PDB entry 7XXF | electron microscopy, 2.24 A resolution | chains C and S of the 47 polymer chains in the assembly

Chain C:
Molecule: Photosynthetic reaction center cytochrome c subunit
From: Rhodopila globiformis
Reference sequence: A0A2S6NEK5 (A0A2S6NEK5_RHOGL); numbering as in UniProt (aligned over 1-344)
Amino-acid sequence (344 residues; row label = number of the first residue in the row):
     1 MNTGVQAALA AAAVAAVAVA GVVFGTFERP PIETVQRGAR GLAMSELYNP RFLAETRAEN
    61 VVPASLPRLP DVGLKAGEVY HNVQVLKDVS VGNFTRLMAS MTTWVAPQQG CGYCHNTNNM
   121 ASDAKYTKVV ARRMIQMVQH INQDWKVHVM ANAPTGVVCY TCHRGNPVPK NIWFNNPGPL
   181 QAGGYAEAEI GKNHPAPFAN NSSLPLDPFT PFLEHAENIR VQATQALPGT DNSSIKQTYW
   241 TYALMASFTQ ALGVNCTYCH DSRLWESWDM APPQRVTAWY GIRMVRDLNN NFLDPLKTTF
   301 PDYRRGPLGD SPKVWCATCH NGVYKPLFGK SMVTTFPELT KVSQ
Unresolved in the structure: 344
Glycans and other covalent adducts: heme c (HEC) linked to Cys-111, Cys-159, Cys-256, Cys-316
Ion coordination: heme c Fe (4 sites), coordinated by Met-98, His-115, Met-134, His-148, His-163, Met-245, His-260, His-320
Small-molecule neighbours:
  - heme c (HEC), molecule 1: Tyr-80, His-81, Asn-82, Val-83, Gln-84, Val-85, Leu-86, Phe-94, Met-98, Ala-99, Met-101, Thr-102, Val-105, Gly-110, Cys-114, His-115, Met-120, Ala-121, Lys-128, Ala-131, Arg-132
  - heme c (HEC), molecule 2: Met-101, Val-105, Tyr-113, Cys-114, Tyr-126, Thr-127, Val-130, Ala-131, Met-134, Ile-135, Met-137, Val-138, Ile-141, Val-158, Cys-162, His-163, Pro-167, Val-168, Pro-169, Ile-172, Leu-288, Leu-293, Phe-300, Arg-304, Pro-312, Val-314, Thr-318, Cys-319
  - heme c (HEC), molecule 3: Ile-141, His-148, Val-149, Met-150, Ala-151, Asn-152, Ala-153, Thr-155, Gly-156, Val-157, Leu-213, Phe-248, Leu-252, Tyr-258, Gln-274, Thr-277, Ala-278, Gly-281, Ile-282, Met-284, Val-285, Leu-288, Val-314, Trp-315, Cys-319, His-320, Tyr-324, Lys-325, Pro-326
  - heme c (HEC), molecule 4: Ile-219, Arg-220, Val-221, Gln-222, Thr-241, Tyr-242, Met-245, Ala-246, Phe-248, Thr-249, Leu-252, Val-254, Asn-255, Cys-259, His-260, Trp-265, Glu-266, Trp-268, Arg-275, Ala-278, Trp-279, Arg-283
  - ubiquinone-10 (U10): Val-19, Val-22, Val-23, Phe-27

Chain S:
Molecule: Light-harvesting protein
From: Rhodopila globiformis
Reference sequence: A0A2S6NEK3 (A0A2S6NEK3_RHOGL); residues 1-61 here = UniProt positions 1-61
Amino-acid sequence (61 residues; numbered 1 to 61; the number before each row is that of its first residue):
     1 MWRMWLLFDP RRILVALGVF LFVLALLIHF ILLSTDRFNW LDGPHRGAVA AQMAPLPAPV
    61 K
Unresolved in the structure: 59-61
Modified positions: Met-1 (N-formylmethionine; FME)
Small-molecule neighbours:
  - bacteriochlorophyll a (BCL), molecule 1: Met-1, Leu-21, Leu-24, Ala-25, Ile-28, His-29, Leu-32, Phe-38
  - bacteriochlorophyll a (BCL), molecule 2: Phe-8, Ile-13, Phe-20, Ile-28
  - bacteriochlorophyll a (BCL), molecule 3: Leu-14, Val-15, Leu-17, Gly-18, Val-19, Leu-21, Phe-22, Ala-25, His-29, Leu-32, Trp-40
  - R.g.Keto-II (I7D; (6E,8E,10E,12E,14E,16E,18E,20E,22E,24E,26E,28E)-2,31-dimethoxy-2,6,10,14,19,23,27,31-octamethyl-dotriaconta-6,8,10,12,14,16,18,20,22,24,26,28-dodecaen-5-one), molecule 1: Arg-3, Met-4, Leu-7
  - R.g.Keto-II (I7D), molecule 2: Leu-14, Leu-17, Phe-20, Leu-21, Leu-24, Ile-28, Ile-31
  - R.g.Keto-II (I7D), molecule 3: Phe-22, Ala-25, Leu-26, His-29, Phe-30, Leu-33, Trp-40

Chain C / chain S interface:
Pairs across the interface (26):
  Ala-182(C) / Ser-34(S)
  Gly-183(C) / Ser-34(S)  hydrogen bond (backbone-backbone)
  Gly-183(C) / Arg-46(S)
  Gly-184(C) / Leu-33(S)
  Gly-184(C) / Ser-34(S)
  Gly-184(C) / Thr-35(S)
  Gly-184(C) / Asp-36(S)  hydrogen bond (backbone-side chain)
  Gly-184(C) / Arg-46(S)
  Tyr-185(C) / Leu-33(S)  hydrogen bond (backbone-backbone)
  Tyr-185(C) / Asn-39(S)
  Tyr-185(C) / Leu-41(S)
  Tyr-185(C) / Asp-42(S)  hydrogen bond
  Ala-186(C) / Ser-34(S)
  Ile-190(C) / Gln-52(S)
  Pro-211(C) / Met-53(S)  hydrophobic
  Glu-217(C) / Met-53(S)
  Asn-232(C) / Pro-55(S)
  Asn-232(C) / Leu-56(S)  hydrogen bond (backbone-backbone)
  Ser-234(C) / Ala-54(S)  hydrogen bond (side chain-backbone)
  Ser-234(C) / Leu-56(S)
  Lys-236(C) / Gln-52(S)  hydrogen bond
  Gln-237(C) / Met-53(S)
  Gln-237(C) / Ala-54(S)
  Gln-237(C) / Pro-55(S)
  Trp-240(C) / Gln-52(S)
  Trp-240(C) / Met-53(S)  hydrophobic
Also at the interface, not in a pair above, chain C (16 interface residues in all): Ala-188, Phe-212, Ser-233
Also at the interface, not in a pair above, chain S (15 interface residues in all): Val-49, Ala-58

Summary:
16 residues of chain C face 15 of chain S across their interface, with 7 hydrogen bonds. Polar pairs include
Gly-184(C)/Asp-36(S), Tyr-185(C)/Asp-42(S) and Ser-234(C)/Ala-54(S). Chain C binds ubiquinone-10. Bound to
chain S: 3 copies of R.g.Keto-II and 3 copies of bacteriochlorophyll a.
Chain C is Photosynthetic reaction center cytochrome c subunit and chain S is Light-harvesting protein, both
from Rhodopila globiformis; the structure, Structure of photosynthetic LH1-RC super-complex of Rhodopila
globiformis, was determined by electron microscopy.
